Entry 6BRY (X-ray diffraction, 2.70 A resolution); this record covers chains D and E of the 6 polymer chains in the assembly.

# Chain D
Name: Tubulin beta-2B chain
Organism: Sus scrofa
Reference sequence: A0A287AGU7 (A0A287AGU7_PIG); residue numbers follow UniProt; this construct covers 1-445
Sequence (445 residues; each row starts with the number of its first residue):
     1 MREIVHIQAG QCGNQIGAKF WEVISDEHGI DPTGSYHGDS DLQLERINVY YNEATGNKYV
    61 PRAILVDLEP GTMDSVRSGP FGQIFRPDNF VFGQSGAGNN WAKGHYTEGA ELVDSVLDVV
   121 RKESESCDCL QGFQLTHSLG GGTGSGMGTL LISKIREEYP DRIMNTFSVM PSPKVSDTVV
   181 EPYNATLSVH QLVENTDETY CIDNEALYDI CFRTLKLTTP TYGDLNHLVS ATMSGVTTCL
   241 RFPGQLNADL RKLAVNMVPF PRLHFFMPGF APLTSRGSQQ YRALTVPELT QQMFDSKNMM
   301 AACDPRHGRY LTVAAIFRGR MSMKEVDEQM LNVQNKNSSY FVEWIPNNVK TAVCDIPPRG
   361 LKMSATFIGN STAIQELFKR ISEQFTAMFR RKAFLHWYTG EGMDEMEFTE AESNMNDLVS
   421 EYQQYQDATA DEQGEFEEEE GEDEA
Unresolved in the structure: 274-283, 432-445
Residues lining bound ligands:
  - GDP (guanosine-5'-diphosphate): G10, Q11, C12, G13, Q15, I16, D67, E69, A97, N99, S138, G140, G141, G142, T143, G144, V169, P171, V175, S176, E181, N204, L207, Y222, L225, N226
  - GK9 (1-(2-chlorofuro[3,2-d]pyrimidin-4-yl)-6-methoxy-1,2,3,4-tetrahydroquinoline): V236, C239, L240, L246, A248, K252, L253, N256, M257, V313, A314, A315, I316, N347, N348, V349, K350, A352
From the paper describing this entry:
  - binding site for GK9: V236, C239, L240, L246, N256, M257, A314, K350

# Chain E
Name: Stathmin-4
Organism: Homo sapiens
Reference sequence: Q9H169 (STMN4_HUMAN); residues 5-145 here correspond to UniProt positions 49-189 (UniProt number = residue number + 44)
Sequence (143 residues; numbered 3 to 145; the number before each row is that of its first residue):
     3 MADMEVIELN KCTSGQSFEV ILKPPSFDGV PEFNASLPRR RDPSLEEIQK KLEAAEERRK
    63 YQEAELLKHL AEKREHEREV IQKAIEENNN FIKMAKEKLA QKMESNKENR EAHLAAMLER
   123 LQEKDKHAEE VRKNKELKEE ASR
Unresolved in the structure: 3-5, 29-43, 142-145
Construct notes: expression tag (3-4)
Swiss-Prot annotation at these positions:
  - modified residue: S46 (Phosphoserine)

# How chain D and chain E interact
Contacting residue pairs (22; chain D residue first):
  Y106(D) - H129(E)  hydrogen bond
  Y106(D) - V133(E)  hydrophobic
  Y106(D) - R134(E)  hydrogen bond (backbone-side chain)
  A110(D) - R134(E)
  S153(D) - L123(E)
  S153(D) - K126(E)
  K154(D) - D127(E)  salt bridge
  R156(D) - L123(E)
  E157(D) - L120(E)
  E157(D) - L123(E)
  E157(D) - Q124(E)
  E157(D) - D127(E)
  P160(D) - L116(E)  hydrophobic
  P160(D) - M119(E)  hydrophobic
  Q191(D) - K126(E)  hydrogen bond
  N195(D) - L123(E)
  G400(D) - K137(E)
  E401(D) - V133(E)
  E401(D) - K137(E)  salt bridge
  G402(D) - V133(E)
  G402(D) - N136(E)
  E407(D) - H129(E)  salt bridge
Also at the interface, not in a pair above, chain D (17 interface residues in all): H105, T107, D161, M403
Also at the interface, not in a pair above, chain E (14 interface residues in all): R112, A130

# In short
The interface between chain D and chain E involves 17 residues on one side and 14 on the other; the contacts
include 3 hydrogen bonds and 3 salt bridges. Among the polar pairs are K154(D)-D127(E), E401(D)-K137(E) and
E407(D)-H129(E). The paper reports a binding site for GK9 at V236(D), C239(D) and L240(D) among others.
Here chain D is Tubulin beta-2B chain (Sus scrofa) and chain E is Stathmin-4 (Homo sapiens). Entry 6BRY
(Tubulin-RB3_SLD-TTL in complex with heterocyclic pyrimidine compound 6a) was determined by X-ray diffraction
together with 6BR1, 6BRF and 6BS2 from the same study.
